Entry 8DFA (electron microscopy, 2.80 A resolution); this record covers chains G and L of the 13 polymer chains in the assembly.

Chain G:
Name: CRISPR-associated protein, TM1801 family
From: Desulfovibrio vulgaris str. Hildenborough
UniProtKB: Q72WF7 (Q72WF7_DESVH); numbering as in UniProt (aligned over 1-290)
Sequence (290 residues; numbered 1 to 290; the number before each row is that of its first residue):
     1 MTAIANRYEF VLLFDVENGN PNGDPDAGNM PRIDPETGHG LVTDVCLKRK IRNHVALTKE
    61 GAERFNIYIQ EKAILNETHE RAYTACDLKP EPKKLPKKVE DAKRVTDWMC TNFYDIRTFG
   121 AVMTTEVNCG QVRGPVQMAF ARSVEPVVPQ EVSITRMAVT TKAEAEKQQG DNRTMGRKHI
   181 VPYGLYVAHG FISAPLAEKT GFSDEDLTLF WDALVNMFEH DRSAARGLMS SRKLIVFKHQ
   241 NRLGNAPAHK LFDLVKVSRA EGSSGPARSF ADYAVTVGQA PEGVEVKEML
Disordered / not traced: 167-170

Chain L:
Molecule: 46-nt RNA strand
From: Desulfovibrio vulgaris
Sequence (46 nucleotides; row label = number of the first residue in the row):
     2 GGAUUGAAAC GCCAUGCUCA GGCUGGCGAG UGGGCGCCAC UCUCCA

Interface between chain G and chain L:
Contacting residue pairs - 46 pairs, chain G then chain L:
  Asn22(G) - C43(L)  phosphate contact
  Gly23(G) - U42(L)  sugar contact
  Gly23(G) - C43(L)  hydrogen bond to the phosphate
  Pro25(G) - U42(L)  base contact
  Gly28(G) - U42(L)  base contact
  Asn29(G) - U42(L)  hydrogen bond to the sugar
  Arg32(G) - U42(L)  salt bridge to the phosphate
  Thr43(G) - U42(L)  phosphate contact
  Val45(G) - A40(L)  sugar contact
  Val45(G) - C41(L)  phosphate contact
  Cys46(G) - C41(L)  hydrogen bond to the base
  Lys48(G) - A40(L)  salt bridge to the phosphate
  Arg49(G) - C41(L)  salt bridge to the phosphate
  Lys50(G) - C41(L)  base contact
  Arg52(G) - A40(L)  salt bridge to the phosphate
  Phe119(G) - C39(L)  phosphate contact
  Gly120(G) - C39(L)  sugar contact
  Ala121(G) - C38(L)  sugar contact
  Ala121(G) - C39(L)  sugar contact
  Val122(G) - C38(L)  base contact
  Val122(G) - C39(L)  base contact
  Thr124(G) - C39(L)  hydrogen bond to the base
  Glu126(G) - G37(L)  base contact
  Val127(G) - G37(L)  hydrogen bond to the base
  Asn128(G) - G37(L)  base contact
  Asn128(G) - C38(L)  hydrogen bond to the base
  Asn128(G) - C39(L)  hydrogen bond to the base
  Cys129(G) - G35(L)  hydrogen bond to the base
  Cys129(G) - G37(L)  hydrogen bond to the sugar
  Cys129(G) - C38(L)  hydrogen bond to the base
  Gly130(G) - C38(L)  sugar contact
  Val132(G) - C38(L)  hydrogen bond to the sugar
  Arg133(G) - C38(L)  phosphate contact
  Arg133(G) - C39(L)  phosphate contact
  Gly134(G) - C39(L)  hydrogen bond to the phosphate
  Gln137(G) - C39(L)  hydrogen bond to the phosphate
  Thr155(G) - A47(L)  hydrogen bond to the base
  Arg156(G) - C45(L)  base contact
  Arg156(G) - C46(L)  hydrogen bond to the base
  Arg156(G) - A47(L)  sugar contact
  Met157(G) - A47(L)  sugar contact
  Ser223(G) - U44(L)  hydrogen bond to the phosphate
  Ala224(G) - C45(L)  phosphate contact
  Ala225(G) - U44(L)  phosphate contact
  Arg226(G) - C43(L)  hydrogen bond to the phosphate
  Arg226(G) - U44(L)  salt bridge to the phosphate
Interface residues without a listed pair, chain G (39 interface residues in all): Asp24, Ile69, Glu71, Ile154, Thr160

In short:
Chain G and chain L form an interface of 39 and 12 residues respectively, with 17 hydrogen bonds and 5 salt
bridges. Polar contacts include Cys46(G)-C41(L), Thr124(G)-C39(L) and Val127(G)-G37(L).
Chain G is CRISPR-associated protein, TM1801 family (Desulfovibrio vulgaris str. Hildenborough) and chain L is
a 46-nt RNA strand (Desulfovibrio vulgaris); the structure, type I-C Cascade bound to ssDNA target, was
determined by electron microscopy (same publication as 8DEJ, 8DFS, 8DEX and 8DFO).
